6GMG - chains A and C; structure by X-ray diffraction, 2.25 A resolution.

[Chain A]
Molecule: Protein-glutamine gamma-glutamyltransferase
Organism: Streptomyces mobaraensis NBRC 13819
Reference sequence: M3C567 (M3C567_STRMB); residues 1-331 here correspond to UniProt positions 55-385 (UniProt number = residue number + 54)
Amino-acid sequence (331 residues; each row starts with the number of its first residue):
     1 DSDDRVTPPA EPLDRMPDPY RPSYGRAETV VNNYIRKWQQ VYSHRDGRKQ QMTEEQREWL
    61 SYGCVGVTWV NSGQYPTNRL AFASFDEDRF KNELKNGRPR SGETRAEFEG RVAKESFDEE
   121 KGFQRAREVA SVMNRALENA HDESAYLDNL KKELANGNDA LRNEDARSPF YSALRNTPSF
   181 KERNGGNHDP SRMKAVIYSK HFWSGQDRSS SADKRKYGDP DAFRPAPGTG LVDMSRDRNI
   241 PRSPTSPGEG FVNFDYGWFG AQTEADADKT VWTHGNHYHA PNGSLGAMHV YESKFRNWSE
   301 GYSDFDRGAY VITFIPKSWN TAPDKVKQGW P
Residues lining bound ligands: citrate anion (FLC): Arg79, Ser172, Asn176

[Chain C]
Molecule: Papain inhibitor
Amino-acid sequence (9 residues; numbered 1 to 9; the number before each row is that of its first residue):
     1 DIPIGSKMT
Unresolved in the structure: 9
Modified residues: Ser6 (O-acetylserine; OAS)

[Interface between chain A and chain C]
Pairs across the interface - 21 pairs, chain A then chain C:
  Asp3(A) with Lys7(C), salt bridge
  Tyr62(A) with Gly5(C)
  Gly63(A) with Ser6(C)
  Cys64(A) with Ser6(C), covalent bond
  Tyr75(A) with Ile4(C)
  Asn239(A) with Ile2(C)
  Gly250(A) with Met8(C)
  Phe251(A) with Met8(C)
  Val252(A) with Ser6(C)
  Asn253(A) with Ile2(C); Pro3(C), hydrogen bond (side chain-backbone)
  Phe254(A) with Ile4(C), hydrophobic; Ser6(C)
  Asp255(A) with Ser6(C)
  Gly275(A) with Ser6(C)
  Asn276(A) with Ser6(C)
  His277(A) with Gly5(C); Ser6(C)
  Tyr278(A) with Gly5(C), hydrogen bond (backbone-backbone); Lys7(C)
  Leu285(A) with Lys7(C)
Also at the interface, not in a pair above, chain A (20 interface residues in all): Val65, Arg208, Ser284

[Overview]
20 residues of chain A face 7 of chain C across their interface, with 1 covalent bond, 2 hydrogen bonds and 1
salt bridge. Polar pairs include Asp3(A)-Lys7(C), Asn253(A)-Pro3(C) and Tyr278(A)-Gly5(C). Ligands of chain A:
citrate anion.
Here chain A is Protein-glutamine gamma-glutamyltransferase (Streptomyces mobaraensis NBRC 13819) and chain C
is Papain inhibitor. Entry 6GMG (Structure of a glutamine donor mimicking inhibitory peptide shaped by the
catalytic cleft of microbial transglutaminase) was determined by X-ray diffraction.
